PDB entry 4W9N | X-ray diffraction, 1.84 A resolution | chains A and B

== Chain A (and B) ==
Name: Enoyl-[acyl-carrier-protein] reductase
From: Homo sapiens
Notes: EC 2.3.1.39; chain B of this document is another copy of the same molecule, construct and numbering; everything in this record applies to it too
UniProtKB: P49327 (FAS_HUMAN); numbering as in UniProt (aligned over 1529-1867)
Chain sequence (339 residues; numbered 1529 to 1867; the number before each row is that of its first residue):
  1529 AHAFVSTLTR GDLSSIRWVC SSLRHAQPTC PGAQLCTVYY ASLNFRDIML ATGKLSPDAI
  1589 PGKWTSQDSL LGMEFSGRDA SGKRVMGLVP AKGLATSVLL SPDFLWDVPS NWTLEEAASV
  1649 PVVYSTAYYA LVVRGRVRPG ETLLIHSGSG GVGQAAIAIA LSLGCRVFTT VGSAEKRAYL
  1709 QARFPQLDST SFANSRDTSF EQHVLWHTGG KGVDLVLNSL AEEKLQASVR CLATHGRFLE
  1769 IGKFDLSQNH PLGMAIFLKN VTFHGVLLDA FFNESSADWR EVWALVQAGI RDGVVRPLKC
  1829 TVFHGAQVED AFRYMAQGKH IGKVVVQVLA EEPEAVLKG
Disordered / not traced: 1529, 1550-1551, 1725-1726, 1774-1779, 1863-1867 (chain B: 1529, 1549-1560, 1724-1726, 1775-1779, 1861-1867)
Small-molecule neighbours: triclosan (TCL): Leu-1748, Leu-1753, Phe-1766, Leu-1780, Ile-1784, Val-1789, Phe-1791
Swiss-Prot annotation at these positions:
  - modified residue: Ser-1584 (Phosphoserine), Ser-1594 (Phosphoserine), Lys-1704 (N6-(pyridoxal phosphate)lysine), Lys-1771 (N6-acetyllysine), Lys-1847 (N6-acetyllysine)

== Interface between chain A and chain B ==
Contacting residue pairs - 61 pairs, chain A then chain B:
  Ala-1587(A) with Leu-1786(B)
  Pro-1589(A) with Leu-1786(B), hydrophobic
  Tyr-1657(A) with His-1763(B); Asn-1788(B)
  Arg-1662(A) with Asn-1788(B), hydrogen bond; Val-1789(B), hydrogen bond (side chain-backbone); Thr-1790(B), hydrogen bond
  Leu-1748(A) with Leu-1780(B), hydrophobic
  Thr-1762(A) with Ala-1798(B); Glu-1802(B), hydrogen bond; Ser-1803(B)
  His-1763(A) with Tyr-1657(B); Ser-1803(B), hydrogen bond; Asp-1806(B), salt bridge
  Glu-1768(A) with Phe-1785(B)
  Gly-1770(A) with Phe-1785(B)
  Lys-1771(A) with Met-1782(B)
  Phe-1772(A) with Met-1782(B), hydrophobic
  Met-1782(A) with Lys-1771(B); Phe-1772(B), hydrophobic
  Phe-1785(A) with Glu-1768(B); Gly-1770(B); Gly-1793(B); Val-1794(B); Leu-1795(B)
  Leu-1786(A) with Pro-1589(B); Leu-1795(B), hydrophobic; Asp-1797(B); Ala-1798(B)
  Asn-1788(A) with Tyr-1657(B); Arg-1662(B), hydrogen bond; Gly-1793(B); Val-1794(B); Leu-1795(B), hydrogen bond (side chain-backbone); Ala-1798(B)
  Val-1789(A) with Arg-1662(B), hydrogen bond (backbone-side chain); Phe-1791(B); His-1792(B); Gly-1793(B), hydrogen bond (backbone-backbone)
  Thr-1790(A) with Arg-1662(B), hydrogen bond; Thr-1790(B); Phe-1791(B); His-1792(B), hydrogen bond
  Phe-1791(A) with Val-1789(B); Thr-1790(B); Phe-1791(B), hydrogen bond (backbone-backbone)
  His-1792(A) with Val-1789(B); Thr-1790(B), hydrogen bond
  Gly-1793(A) with Phe-1785(B); Asn-1788(B); Val-1789(B), hydrogen bond (backbone-backbone)
  Val-1794(A) with Phe-1785(B); Asn-1788(B)
  Leu-1795(A) with Phe-1785(B); Leu-1786(B), hydrophobic; Asn-1788(B), hydrogen bond (backbone-side chain)
  Asp-1797(A) with Leu-1786(B)
  Ala-1798(A) with Thr-1762(B)
  Glu-1802(A) with Thr-1762(B), hydrogen bond
  Ser-1803(A) with Thr-1762(B); His-1763(B), hydrogen bond
Interface residues without a listed pair, chain A (28 interface residues in all): Ile-1769, Ile-1784
Interface residues without a listed pair, chain B (29 interface residues in all): Ala-1587, Ile-1769, Ile-1784

== Summary ==
Chain A and chain B form an interface of 28 and 29 residues respectively; the contacts include 17 hydrogen
bonds and 1 salt bridge. Polar contacts include His-1763(A)/Asp-1806(B), Arg-1662(A)/Asn-1788(B) and
Arg-1662(A)/Val-1789(B). Bound to chain A: triclosan.
Both chains are Enoyl-[acyl-carrier-protein] reductase (Homo sapiens). Entry 4W9N (Enoyl-acyl carrier
protein-reductase domain from human fatty acid synthase complexed with triclosan) was determined by X-ray
diffraction together with 4W82 from the same study.
